6L9M - chains A and B of the 3 polymer chains in the assembly; structure by X-ray diffraction, 2.60 A resolution.

[Chain A]
Name: H2-Ld
From: Homo sapiens
Amino-acid sequence (278 residues; numbered 0 to 277; the number before each row is that of its first residue; numbering starts at 0):
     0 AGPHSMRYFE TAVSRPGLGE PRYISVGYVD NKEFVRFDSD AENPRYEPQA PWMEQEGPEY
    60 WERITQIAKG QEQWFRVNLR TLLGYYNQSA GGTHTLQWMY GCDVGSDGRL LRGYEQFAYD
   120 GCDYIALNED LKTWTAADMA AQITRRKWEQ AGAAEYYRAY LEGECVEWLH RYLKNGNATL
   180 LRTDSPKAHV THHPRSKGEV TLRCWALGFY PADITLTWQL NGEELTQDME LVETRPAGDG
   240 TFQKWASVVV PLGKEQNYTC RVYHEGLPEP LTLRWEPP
Disulfides: Cys-101/Cys-164, Cys-203/Cys-259

[Chain B]
Name: b2m
From: Homo sapiens
Amino-acid sequence (99 residues; each row starts with the number of its first residue):
     1 IQKTPQIQVY SRHPPENGKP NILNCYVTQF HPPHIEIQML KNGKKIPKVE MSDMSFSKDW
    61 SFYILAHTEF TPTETDTYAC RVKHDSMAEP KTVYWDRDM
Disulfides: Cys-25/Cys-80

[Chain A / chain B interface]
Pairs across the interface (49):
  Arg-6(A) / Lys-58(B)
  Phe-8(A) / Phe-56(B)
  Phe-8(A) / Ser-57(B)
  Glu-9(A) / Phe-56(B)
  Thr-10(A) / Phe-56(B)
  Thr-10(A) / Phe-62(B)
  Val-12(A) / Pro-33(B)  hydrophobic
  Tyr-27(A) / Ser-55(B)  hydrogen bond
  Tyr-27(A) / Tyr-63(B)  hydrogen bond
  Arg-35(A) / Asp-53(B)
  Arg-35(A) / Met-54(B)  hydrogen bond (side chain-backbone)
  Thr-94(A) / His-31(B)  hydrogen bond
  Thr-94(A) / Pro-33(B)
  Gln-96(A) / Trp-60(B)
  Gln-96(A) / Phe-62(B)
  Trp-97(A) / Phe-56(B)
  Met-98(A) / Ser-57(B)
  Met-98(A) / Lys-58(B)
  Met-98(A) / Trp-60(B)  hydrophobic
  Gln-115(A) / Trp-60(B)
  Phe-116(A) / Trp-60(B)
  Ala-117(A) / Trp-60(B)  hydrophobic
  Asp-119(A) / His-31(B)
  Gly-120(A) / His-31(B)  hydrogen bond (backbone-side chain)
  Gly-120(A) / Trp-60(B)
  Cys-121(A) / Ile-1(B)  hydrophobic
  Asp-122(A) / Trp-60(B)  hydrogen bond
  His-192(A) / Asp-98(B)
  Arg-202(A) / Asp-98(B)  hydrogen bond (side chain-backbone)
  Arg-202(A) / Met-99(B)
  Trp-204(A) / Asp-98(B)
  Trp-204(A) / Met-99(B)  hydrophobic
  Val-231(A) / Gln-8(B)
  Glu-232(A) / Gln-8(B)  hydrogen bond (backbone-side chain)
  Glu-232(A) / Thr-28(B)
  Glu-232(A) / Gln-29(B)  hydrogen bond
  Arg-234(A) / Gln-8(B)  hydrogen bond
  Arg-234(A) / Tyr-10(B)
  Arg-234(A) / Met-99(B)  hydrogen bond (side chain-backbone)
  Pro-235(A) / Tyr-10(B)  hydrogen bond (backbone-side chain)
  Pro-235(A) / Asn-24(B)
  Pro-235(A) / Tyr-26(B)
  Ala-236(A) / Arg-12(B)  hydrogen bond (backbone-side chain)
  Ala-236(A) / Asn-24(B)  hydrogen bond (backbone-side chain)
  Gly-237(A) / Arg-12(B)
  Gln-242(A) / Tyr-10(B)
  Gln-242(A) / Ser-11(B)  hydrogen bond (side chain-backbone)
  Gln-242(A) / Arg-12(B)  hydrogen bond (side chain-backbone)
  Trp-244(A) / Met-99(B)
Interface residues without a listed pair, chain A (34 interface residues in all): Ile-23, Val-25, Asn-30, Thr-233, Asp-238
Interface residues without a listed pair, chain B (24 interface residues in all): His-13, Leu-65

[Overview]
34 residues of chain A and 24 residues of chain B are in contact; the contacts include 16 hydrogen bonds.
Polar pairs include Tyr-27(A)/Ser-55(B), Tyr-27(A)/Tyr-63(B) and Arg-35(A)/Met-54(B).
Chain A is H2-Ld and chain B is b2m, both from Homo sapiens; the structure, H2-Ld complexed with AH1 peptide,
was determined by X-ray diffraction together with 6L9K, 6L9L and 6L9N from the same study.
